4CTJ - chain A; structure by X-ray diffraction, 1.47 A resolution.

== Chain A ==
Name: Non-structural protein 5
Organism: Dengue virus 3
Notes: EC 2.1.1.56, 2.1.1.57; fragment: methylfransferase domain, residues 2491-2766
UniProt: A9LIE0 (A9LIE0_9FLAV); residues 1-276 here correspond to UniProt positions 2491-2766 (UniProt number = residue number + 2490)
Amino-acid sequence (276 residues; each row starts with the number of its first residue):
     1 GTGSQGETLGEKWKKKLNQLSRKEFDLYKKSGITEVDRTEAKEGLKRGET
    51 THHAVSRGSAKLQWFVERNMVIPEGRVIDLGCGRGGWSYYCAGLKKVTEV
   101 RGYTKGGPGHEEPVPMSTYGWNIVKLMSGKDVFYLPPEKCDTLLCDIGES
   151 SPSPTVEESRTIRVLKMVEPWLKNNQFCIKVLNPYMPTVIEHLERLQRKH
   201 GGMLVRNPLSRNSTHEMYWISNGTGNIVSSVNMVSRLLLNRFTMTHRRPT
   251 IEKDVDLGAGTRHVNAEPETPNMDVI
Unresolved in the structure: 1-6, 264-276
Ion coordination: Na+ near Glu111 (its only coordinating residue here)
Small-molecule neighbours:
  - 2,3-dihydro-1-benzofuran-5-carboxylic acid (3A9): Leu237, Asn240, Arg241, Met244, Arg247
  - S-adenosylmethionine (SAM): Ser56, Gly58, Ser59, Gly81, Cys82, Gly83, Arg84, Gly85, Gly86, Trp87, Thr104, Lys105, His110, Glu111, Lys130, Asp131, Val132, Phe133, Asp146, Ile147

== In short ==
Chain A binds S-adenosylmethionine and 2,3-dihydro-1-benzofuran-5-carboxylic acid.
Chain A is Non-structural protein 5 (Dengue virus 3); the structure, Dengue 3 NS5 methyltransferase bound to
S-adenosyl methionine and fragment 3A9, was determined by X-ray diffraction together with 4CTK from the same
study.
